PDB entry 7Z2Z | electron microscopy, 3.07 A resolution | chains A and E of the 22 polymer chains in the assembly

Chain A:
Molecule: DNA-directed RNA polymerase III subunit RPC1
Source organism: Saccharomyces cerevisiae S288C
Notes: EC 2.7.7.6
UniProt: P04051 (RPC1_YEAST); residue numbers follow UniProt; this construct covers 1-1460
Sequence (1460 residues; row label = number of the first residue in the row):
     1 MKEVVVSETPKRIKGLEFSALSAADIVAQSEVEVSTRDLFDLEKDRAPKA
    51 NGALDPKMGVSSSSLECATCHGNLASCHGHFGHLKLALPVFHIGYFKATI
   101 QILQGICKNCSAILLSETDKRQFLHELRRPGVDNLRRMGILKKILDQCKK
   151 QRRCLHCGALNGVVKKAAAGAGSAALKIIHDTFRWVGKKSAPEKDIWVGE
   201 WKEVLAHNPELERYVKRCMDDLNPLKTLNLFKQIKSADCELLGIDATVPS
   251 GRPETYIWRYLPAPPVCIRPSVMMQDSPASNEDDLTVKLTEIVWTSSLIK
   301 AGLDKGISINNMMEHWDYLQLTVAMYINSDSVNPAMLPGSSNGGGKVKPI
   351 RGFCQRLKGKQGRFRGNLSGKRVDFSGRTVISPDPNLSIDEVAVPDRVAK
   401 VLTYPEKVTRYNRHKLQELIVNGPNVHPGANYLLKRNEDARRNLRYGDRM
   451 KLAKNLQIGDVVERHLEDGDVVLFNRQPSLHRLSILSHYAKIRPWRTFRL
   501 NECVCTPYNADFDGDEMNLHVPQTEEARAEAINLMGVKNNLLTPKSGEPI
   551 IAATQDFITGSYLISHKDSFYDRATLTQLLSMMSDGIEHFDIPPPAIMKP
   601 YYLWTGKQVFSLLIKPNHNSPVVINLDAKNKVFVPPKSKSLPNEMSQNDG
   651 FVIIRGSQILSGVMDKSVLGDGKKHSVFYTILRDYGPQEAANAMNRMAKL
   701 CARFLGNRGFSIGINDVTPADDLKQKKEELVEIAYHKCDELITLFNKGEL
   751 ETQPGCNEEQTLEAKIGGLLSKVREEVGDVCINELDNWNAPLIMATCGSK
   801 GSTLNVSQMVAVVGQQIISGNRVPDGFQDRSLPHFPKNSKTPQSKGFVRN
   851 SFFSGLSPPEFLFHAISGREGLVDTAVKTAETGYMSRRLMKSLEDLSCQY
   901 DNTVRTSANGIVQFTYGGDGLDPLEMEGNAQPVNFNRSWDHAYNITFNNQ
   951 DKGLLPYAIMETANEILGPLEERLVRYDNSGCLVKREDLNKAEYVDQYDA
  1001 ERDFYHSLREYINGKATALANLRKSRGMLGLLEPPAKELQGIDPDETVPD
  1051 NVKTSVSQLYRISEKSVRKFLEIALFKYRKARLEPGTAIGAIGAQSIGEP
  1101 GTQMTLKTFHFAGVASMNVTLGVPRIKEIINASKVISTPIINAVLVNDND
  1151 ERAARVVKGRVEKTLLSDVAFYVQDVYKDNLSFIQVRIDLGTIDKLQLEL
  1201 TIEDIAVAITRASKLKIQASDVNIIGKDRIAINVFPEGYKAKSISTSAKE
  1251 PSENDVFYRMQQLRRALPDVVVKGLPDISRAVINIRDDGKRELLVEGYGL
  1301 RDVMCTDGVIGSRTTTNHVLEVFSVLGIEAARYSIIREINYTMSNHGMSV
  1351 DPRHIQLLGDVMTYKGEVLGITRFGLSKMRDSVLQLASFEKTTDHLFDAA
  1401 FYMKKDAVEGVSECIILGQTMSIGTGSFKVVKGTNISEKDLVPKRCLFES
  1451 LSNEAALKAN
Not modelled in the structure: 1, 274-279, 341-347, 1237-1251
Metal / ion sites: Zn2+ site 1: Cys67, Cys70, Cys77, His80; Zn2+ site 2: Cys107, Cys110, Cys154, Cys157; Mg2+ site 1: Asp511, Asp513, Asp515 (shared with 1 residue of chain R); Mg2+ site 2: Asp511, Asp513 (shared with 2 residues of chain I; 1 residue of chain R)
Small-molecule neighbours: 4QM ((3R,5S,7R,8R,9S,10S,12S,13R,14S,17R)-10,13-dimethyl-17-[(2R)-pentan-2-yl]-2,3,4,5,6,7,8,9,11,12,14,15,16,17-tetradecahydro-1H-cyclopenta[a]phenanthrene-3,7,12-triol): Lys1134, Val1135, Asp1277, Tyr1298, His1318, Leu1320, Glu1321, Ser1324
Curated features (UniProtKB/Swiss-Prot):
  - region: Pro858 to Glu870 (Bridging helix)
  - binding site (Zn(2+)): Cys67, Cys70, Cys77, His80, Cys107, Cys110, Cys154
  - binding site (Mg(2+)): Asp511, Asp513, Asp515
  - mutagenesis: Thr506 (T506I: Temperature-sensitive), Asn509 (N509Y: Temperature-sensitive), Asn518 (N518Q: Temperature-sensitive)
From the paper describing this entry:
  - Mg2+ coordination: Asp511, Asp513, Asp515

Chain E:
Molecule: DNA-directed RNA polymerases I, II, and III subunit RPABC1
Source organism: Saccharomyces cerevisiae S288C
UniProt: P20434 (RPAB1_YEAST); residue numbers follow UniProt; this construct covers 1-215
Sequence (215 residues; row label = number of the first residue in the row):
     1 MDQENERNISRLWRAFRTVKEMVKDRGYFITQEEVELPLEDFKAKYCDSM
    51 GRPQRKMMSFQANPTEESISKFPDMGSLWVEFCDEPSVGVKTMKTFVIHI
   101 QEKNFQTGIFVYQNNITPSAMKLVPSIPPATIETFNEAALVVNITHHELV
   151 PKHIRLSSDEKRELLKRYRLKESQLPRIQRADPVALYLGLKRGEVVKIIR
   201 KSETSGRYASYRICM

How chain A and chain E interact:
Contacting residue pairs - 85 pairs, chain A then chain E:
  Arg129(A) with Arg192(E)
  Asp133(A) with Arg177(E), salt bridge
  Thr903(A) with Tyr168(E)
  Arg905(A) with Tyr168(E); Leu170(E); Gln174(E)
  Asn909(A) with Gln174(E)
  Ile911(A) with Leu170(E), hydrophobic; Gln174(E), hydrogen bond (backbone-backbone); Pro176(E)
  Phe914(A) with Tyr168(E), hydrophobic; Leu175(E), hydrophobic; Tyr211(E)
  Gly917(A) with Ser205(E), hydrogen bond (backbone-side chain)
  Gly918(A) with Ser205(E); Tyr208(E)
  Asp919(A) with Thr204(E)
  Asn979(A) with Glu160(E); Glu163(E); Lys197(E)
  Ser980(A) with Glu163(E)
  Ala992(A) with Ile199(E); Arg207(E)
  Glu993(A) with Ile154(E); Lys197(E)
  Val995(A) with Lys197(E); Ile199(E), hydrophobic; Arg207(E); Ala209(E), hydrophobic
  Gln997(A) with Tyr168(E)
  Asp999(A) with Arg207(E)
  Arg1160(A) with Arg7(E)
  Glu1199(A) with Gln3(E)
  Asp1204(A) with Met1(E); Glu4(E)
  Met1304(A) with Val142(E)
  Cys1305(A) with Arg14(E); Ala138(E); Val141(E), hydrophobic
  Asp1307(A) with Arg7(E), salt bridge
  Gly1311(A) with His147(E)
  Ser1312(A) with His146(E); His147(E), hydrogen bond (backbone-side chain); Glu148(E), hydrogen bond (backbone-backbone)
  Arg1313(A) with Glu148(E)
  Thr1314(A) with His147(E), hydrogen bond (backbone-side chain)
  Thr1315(A) with Glu148(E); Leu149(E)
  Phe1323(A) with Gln179(E); Asp182(E)
  Ser1324(A) with Pro183(E)
  Val1325(A) with Ile144(E); Pro183(E)
  Leu1326(A) with Ile144(E); His147(E); Val184(E)
  Gly1327(A) with Asp182(E); Pro183(E)
  Ile1328(A) with Asp182(E); Arg212(E)
  Glu1329(A) with Pro151(E); His153(E); Ile198(E); Arg200(E), salt bridge; Ser210(E); Arg212(E), salt bridge
  Ala1330(A) with Leu149(E)
  Arg1332(A) with Arg200(E); Tyr208(E), hydrogen bond
  Tyr1333(A) with Leu149(E); Arg200(E); Lys201(E), hydrogen bond (side chain-backbone)
  Arg1337(A) with Leu149(E)
  Pro1352(A) with Thr204(E)
  Arg1353(A) with Thr204(E)
  Gln1356(A) with Ser202(E); Thr204(E), hydrogen bond; Tyr208(E)
  Asp1360(A) with Arg200(E), salt bridge
  Thr1363(A) with Arg212(E), hydrogen bond (backbone-side chain)
  Tyr1364(A) with Pro176(E); Arg177(E)
  Lys1365(A) with Arg177(E)
  Gly1366(A) with Arg177(E), hydrogen bond (backbone-backbone); Gln179(E)
Other interface residues (no listed pair), chain A (55 interface residues in all): Gly910, Val912, Gly981, Asn990, Asp996, Glu1203, Arg1301, Glu1367
Other interface residues (no listed pair), chain E (50 interface residues in all): Arg11, Ala139, Val150, Lys152, Leu156, Asp159, Ile178

Summary:
The interface between chain A and chain E involves 55 residues on one side and 50 on the other, with 10
hydrogen bonds and 5 salt bridges. Polar pairs include Asp133(A)-Arg177(E), Asp1307(A)-Arg7(E) and
Glu1329(A)-Arg200(E). Bound to chain A: compound 4QM. From the paper: Mg2+ coordination by Asp511(A),
Asp513(A) and Asp515(A).
Chain A is DNA-directed RNA polymerase III subunit RPC1 and chain E is DNA-directed RNA polymerases I, II, and
III subunit RPABC1, both from Saccharomyces cerevisiae S288C; the structure, Structure of yeast RNA Polymerase
III-DNA-Ty1 integrase complex (Pol III-DNA-IN1) at 3.1 A, was determined by electron microscopy together with
7Z0H, 7Z30, 7Z31 and 8BWS from the same study.
